7K14 - chains A and D of the 4 polymer chains in the assembly; structure by X-ray diffraction, 2.75 A resolution.

# Chain A (and D)
Molecule: Alkanesulfonate monooxygenase
Source organism: Pseudomonas fluorescens
Notes: EC 1.14.14.5; chain D of this document is another copy of the same molecule, construct and numbering; everything in this record applies to it too
UniProt: Q3K9A1 (Q3K9A1_PSEPF); numbering as in UniProt (aligned over 1-381)
Sequence (404 residues; row label = number of the first residue in the row; numbers below 1 keep their minus sign (Met-22 is residue -22)):
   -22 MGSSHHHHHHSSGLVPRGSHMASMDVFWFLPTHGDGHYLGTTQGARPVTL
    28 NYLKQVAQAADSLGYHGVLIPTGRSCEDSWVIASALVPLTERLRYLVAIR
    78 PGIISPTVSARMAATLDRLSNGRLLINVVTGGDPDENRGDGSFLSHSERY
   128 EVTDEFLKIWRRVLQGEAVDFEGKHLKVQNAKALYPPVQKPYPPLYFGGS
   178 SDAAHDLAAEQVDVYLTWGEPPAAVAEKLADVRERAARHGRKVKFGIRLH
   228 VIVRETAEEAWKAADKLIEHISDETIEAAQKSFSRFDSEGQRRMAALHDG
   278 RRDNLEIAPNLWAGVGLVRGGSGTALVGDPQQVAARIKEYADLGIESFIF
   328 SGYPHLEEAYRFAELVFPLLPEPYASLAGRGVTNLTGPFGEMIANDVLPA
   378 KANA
Unresolved in the structure: -22 to -1, 356-381
Construct notes: initiating methionine (-22); expression tag (-21 to 0)
Residues lining bound ligands:
  - methanesulfonic acid (03S): Phe6, Leu46, Pro48, Trp195, Arg225, Arg296, Gly297, Gly298, Ser299
  - FMN (flavin mononucleotide): Pro48, Thr49, Arg77, Asn104, Val105, Val106, Thr107, Gly108, Gly109, His123, Tyr127, Gly175, Gly176, Ser177, Ser178, Ala181, Leu193, Thr194, Trp195, Arg225, Asp264, Ser265, Glu266, Gly267
From the paper describing this entry:
  - binding site for methanesulfonic acid: Arg225, Arg296
  - mutagenesis - W195A, R225A, R296A: abolished catalytic activity on methanesulfonic acid

# Interface between chain A and chain D
Residue-residue contacts (28):
  His14(A) - Glu341(D)  salt bridge
  Arg23(A) - Tyr337(D)
  Arg23(A) - Glu341(D)  salt bridge
  Asn28(A) - Ser39(D)
  Tyr29(A) - Tyr337(D)
  Lys31(A) - Gln35(D)
  Gln32(A) - Gln32(D)  hydrogen bond (backbone-side chain)
  Gln32(A) - Gln35(D)
  Gln32(A) - Ala36(D)
  Gln32(A) - Tyr337(D)  hydrogen bond
  Gln35(A) - Lys31(D)
  Gln35(A) - Gln32(D)
  Gln35(A) - Gln35(D)  hydrogen bond
  Ala36(A) - Gln32(D)
  Ser39(A) - Asn28(D)
  Glu232(A) - Tyr15(D)  hydrogen bond
  Glu232(A) - Gln20(D)
  Leu333(A) - Gln32(D)
  Leu333(A) - Tyr337(D)  hydrophobic
  Glu334(A) - Glu334(D)
  Glu334(A) - Tyr337(D)
  Tyr337(A) - Arg23(D)
  Tyr337(A) - Tyr29(D)
  Tyr337(A) - Gln32(D)  hydrogen bond
  Tyr337(A) - Leu333(D)  hydrophobic
  Tyr337(A) - Glu334(D)
  Glu341(A) - His14(D)  salt bridge
  Glu341(A) - Arg23(D)  salt bridge
Also at the interface, not in a pair above, chain A (15 interface residues in all): Lys243
Also at the interface, not in a pair above, chain D (16 interface residues in all): Glu236

# Summary
15 residues of chain A face 16 of chain D across their interface; the contacts include 5 hydrogen bonds and 4
salt bridges. Polar pairs include His14(A)-Glu341(D), Arg23(A)-Glu341(D) and Gln32(A)-Gln32(D). From the
paper: a binding site for methanesulfonic acid at Arg225(A) and Arg296(A); W195A, R225A and R296A of chain A
abolish catalytic activity on methanesulfonic acid.
Both chains are Alkanesulfonate monooxygenase (Pseudomonas fluorescens). Entry 7K14 (Ternary soak structure of
alkanesulfonate monooxygenase MsuD from Pseudomonas fluorescens with FMN and methanesulfonate) was determined
by X-ray diffraction, deposited together with 7JV3, 7JW9, 7JYB and 7K64.
